Entry 3MFM (X-ray diffraction, 2.38 A resolution); this record covers chains A and D of the 6 polymer chains in the assembly.

# Chain A (and D)
Name: Propionyl-CoA carboxylase complex B subunit
Organism: Streptomyces coelicolor
Notes: chain D of this document is another copy of the same molecule, construct and numbering; everything in this record applies to it too
UniProtKB: Q9X4K7 (Q9X4K7_STRCO); residues 1-530 here = UniProt positions 1-530
Chain sequence (530 residues; numbered 1 to 530; the number before each row is that of its first residue):
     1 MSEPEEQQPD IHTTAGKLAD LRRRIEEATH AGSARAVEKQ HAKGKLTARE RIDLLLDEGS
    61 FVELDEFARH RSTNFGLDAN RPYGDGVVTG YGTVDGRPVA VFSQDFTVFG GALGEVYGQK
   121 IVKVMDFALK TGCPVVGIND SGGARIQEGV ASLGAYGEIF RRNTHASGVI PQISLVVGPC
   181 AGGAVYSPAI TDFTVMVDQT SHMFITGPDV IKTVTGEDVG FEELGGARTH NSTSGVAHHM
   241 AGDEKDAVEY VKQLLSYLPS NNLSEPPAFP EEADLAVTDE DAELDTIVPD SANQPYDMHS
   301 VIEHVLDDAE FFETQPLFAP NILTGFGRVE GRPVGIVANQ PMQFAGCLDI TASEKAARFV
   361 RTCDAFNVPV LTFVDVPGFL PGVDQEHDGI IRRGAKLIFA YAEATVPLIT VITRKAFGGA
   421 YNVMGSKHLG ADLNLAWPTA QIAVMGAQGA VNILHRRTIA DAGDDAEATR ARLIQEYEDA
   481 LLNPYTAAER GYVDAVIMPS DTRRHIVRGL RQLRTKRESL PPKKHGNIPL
Not modelled in the structure: 1-9
Differences from the reference sequence: engineered mutation N422 (Asp in Q9X4K7)
Reported in the primary citation:
  - mutagenesis - D422N: abolished catalytic activity on butyryl-CoA
  - mutagenesis - D422N: decreased catalytic activity on propionyl-CoA
  - conformationally variable residues (loop rearrangement, side-chain flip): L55 to H70, N80, A450 to A460
  - mutagenesis - N80A, R456A, R456A/R457A: decreased stability
  - mutagenesis - N80A, R456A, R456A/R457A: abolished catalytic activity on acetyl, propionyl or butyryl-CoA

# Interface between chain A and chain D
Residue-residue contacts (59):
  H12(A) - D290(D)
  H12(A) - Q475(D)
  H12(A) - D479(D)
  T13(A) - D290(D)
  T14(A) - D285(D)
  T14(A) - V288(D)  hydrogen bond (side chain-backbone)
  T14(A) - P289(D)  hydrogen bond (side chain-backbone)
  T14(A) - D290(D)  hydrogen bond (backbone-side chain)
  T14(A) - T439(D)
  K17(A) - P438(D)
  K17(A) - T439(D)
  L18(A) - D285(D)
  L18(A) - P438(D)  hydrophobic
  L18(A) - M498(D)  hydrophobic
  L18(A) - P499(D)
  D20(A) - Y485(D)  hydrogen bond
  L21(A) - P438(D)
  L21(A) - Y485(D)
  L21(A) - V496(D)  hydrophobic
  L21(A) - I497(D)
  L21(A) - M498(D)
  R22(A) - M498(D)
  R24(A) - Y485(D)
  G59(A) - R508(D)  hydrogen bond (backbone-side chain)
  S60(A) - R508(D)
  V62(A) - H505(D)
  V62(A) - R508(D)
  E63(A) - D494(D)
  L64(A) - D494(D)
  D65(A) - G491(D)
  D65(A) - D494(D)  hydrogen bond (backbone-backbone)
  F67(A) - Y485(D)  hydrophobic
  F67(A) - A488(D)
  F67(A) - E489(D)  hydrogen bond (backbone-backbone)
  F67(A) - V496(D)  hydrophobic
  A68(A) - A488(D)
  A68(A) - E489(D)
  R69(A) - E489(D)  salt bridge
  R71(A) - R490(D)
  Y91(A) - L433(D)
  Y91(A) - R508(D)
  Y91(A) - G509(D)  hydrogen bond (side chain-backbone)
  Y91(A) - Q512(D)
  G92(A) - Q512(D)  hydrogen bond (backbone-side chain)
  P98(A) - Q512(D)
  V99(A) - Q512(D)
  K123(A) - G491(D)  hydrogen bond (side chain-backbone)
  K123(A) - D494(D)
  F127(A) - Q512(D)
  F127(A) - L513(D)  hydrophobic
  L129(A) - R517(D)  hydrogen bond (backbone-side chain)
  K130(A) - D432(D)  salt bridge
  K130(A) - T515(D)
  K130(A) - K516(D)
  K130(A) - R517(D)  hydrogen bond (backbone-backbone)
  T131(A) - Q512(D)
  T131(A) - L513(D)
  T131(A) - T515(D)  hydrogen bond (backbone-side chain)
  V169(A) - R517(D)
Also at the interface, not in a pair above, chain A (34 interface residues in all): E66, R81, T93, G132, C133
Also at the interface, not in a pair above, chain D (32 interface residues in all): K427, V493, A495, E518

# Summary
34 residues of chain A face 32 of chain D across their interface; the contacts include 13 hydrogen bonds and 2
salt bridges. Polar pairs include R69(A)-E489(D), K130(A)-D432(D) and T14(A)-V288(D). The paper reports that
N80A, R456A and R456A/R457A of chain A reduce stability; conformational variability at L55(A), N80(A) and
A450(A).
Both chains are Propionyl-CoA carboxylase complex B subunit (Streptomyces coelicolor). Entry 3MFM (Crystal
Structures and Mutational Analyses of Acyl-CoA Carboxylase Subunit of Streptomyces coelicolor) was determined
by X-ray diffraction (same publication as 3IAV, 3IB9 and 3IBB).
